Entry 6CCB (X-ray diffraction, 6.50 A resolution (low resolution: residue-level contacts below are approximate; hydrogen-bond / salt-bridge calls are withheld)); this record covers chains C and E of the 4 polymer chains in the assembly.

# Chain C
Protein: Glycoprotein 120
From: Human immunodeficiency virus 1
UniProtKB: B2YFS0 (B2YFS0_9HIV1); the construct lacks a stretch of the UniProt sequence and is renumbered around it, so the offset changes along the chain: 31-135 = UniProt 29-133; 138-184 = UniProt 134-180; 188-309 = UniProt 185-306; 312-321 = UniProt 307-316; 2 more segments
Amino-acid sequence (486 residues; each row starts with the number of its first residue; note: 19 numbers in that range are skipped by the numbering (no residue carries them; nothing is unmodelled there); a row labelled like 184A-184D holds insertion residues (184A, then the next letters in order)):
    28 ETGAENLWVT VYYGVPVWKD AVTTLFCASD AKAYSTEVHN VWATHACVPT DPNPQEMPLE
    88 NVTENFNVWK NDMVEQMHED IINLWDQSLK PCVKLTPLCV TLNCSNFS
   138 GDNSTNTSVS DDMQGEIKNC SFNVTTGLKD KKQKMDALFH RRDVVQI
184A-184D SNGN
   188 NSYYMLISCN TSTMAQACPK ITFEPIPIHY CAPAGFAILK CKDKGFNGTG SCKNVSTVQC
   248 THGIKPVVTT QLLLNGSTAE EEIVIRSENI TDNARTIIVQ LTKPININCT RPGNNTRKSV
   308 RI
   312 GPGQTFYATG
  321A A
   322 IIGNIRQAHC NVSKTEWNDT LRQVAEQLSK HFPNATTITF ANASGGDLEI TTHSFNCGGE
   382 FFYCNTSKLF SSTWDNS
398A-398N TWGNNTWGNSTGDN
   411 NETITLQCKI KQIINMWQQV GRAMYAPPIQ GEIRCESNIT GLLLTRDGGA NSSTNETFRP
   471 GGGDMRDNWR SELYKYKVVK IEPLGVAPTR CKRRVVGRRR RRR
Disordered / not traced: 28-33, 138-151, 184A-184D, 398A-398N, 506-513
Disulfides: Cys-54/Cys-74, Cys-119/Cys-205, Cys-126/Cys-196, Cys-131/Cys-157, Cys-218/Cys-247, Cys-228/Cys-239, Cys-296/Cys-331, Cys-378/Cys-445, Cys-385/Cys-418
Covalent attachments: N-acetylglucosamine (NAG) linked to Asn-88, Asn-130, Asn-156, Asn-160, Asn-197, Asn-234, Asn-241, Asn-276, Asn-295, Asn-301, Asn-339, Asn-363, Asn-386, Asn-448; glycan linked to Asn-262, Asn-332
Construct notes: expression tag (28-30, 507-513); engineered mutation Asn-295 (Thr292 in B2YFS0), Thr-297 (Ile294 in B2YFS0), Cys-501 (Ala499 in B2YFS0)

# Chain E
Protein: 10-1074 Fab light chain
From: Homo sapiens
Notes: antibody fragment or engineered binder
Amino-acid sequence (215 residues; numbered 5 to 213 plus 6 insertion-coded residues; the number before each row is that of its first residue; a row labelled like 66A-66C holds insertion residues (66A, then the next letters in order)):
     5 GSYVRPLSVA LGETARISCG RQALGSRAVQ WYQHRPGQAP ILLIYNNQDR PSGIPERFSG
    65 TP
66A-66C DIN
    67 FGTRATLTIS GVEAGDEADY YCHMWDSRS
95A-95C GFS
    96 WSFGGATRLT VLGQPKAAPS VTLFPPSSEE LQANKATLVC LISDFYPGAV TVAWKADSSP
   156 VKAGVETTTP SKQSNNKYAA SSYLSLTPEQ WKSHRSYSCQ VTHEGSTVEK TVAPTECS
Disordered / not traced: 5-7, 213
Disulfides: Cys-23/Cys-88, Cys-135/Cys-194

# Interface between chain C and chain E
Pairs across the interface - 8 pairs, chain C then chain E:
  Ile-322(C) / Arg-94(E)
  Ile-323(C) / Arg-94(E)
  Gly-324(C) / Leu-28(E)
  Gly-324(C) / Gly-29(E)
  Gly-324(C) / Ser-93(E)
  Gly-324(C) / Arg-94(E)
  Asn-325(C) / Ser-30(E)
  Asn-325(C) / Ser-93(E)
Interface residues without a listed pair, chain C (5 interface residues in all): Ala-321A

# Summary
Chain C and chain E each contribute 5 residues to their interface.
Chain C is Glycoprotein 120 (Human immunodeficiency virus 1) and chain E is 10-1074 Fab light chain (Homo
sapiens); the structure, Crystal structure of 253-11 SOSIP trimer in complex with 10-1074 Fab, was determined
by X-ray diffraction.
